PDB entry 5U58 | X-ray diffraction, 2.70 A resolution | chains A and C of the 4 polymer chains in the assembly

Chain A (and C):
Protein: (S)-2-hydroxypropylphosphonic acid epoxidase
Source organism: Pseudomonas syringae
Notes: EC 1.11.1.23; chain C of this document is another copy of the same molecule, construct and numbering; everything in this record applies to it too
UniProtKB: Q9JN69 (HPPE_PSESX); residues 1-190 here = UniProt positions 1-190
Amino-acid sequence (190 residues; row label = number of the first residue in the row):
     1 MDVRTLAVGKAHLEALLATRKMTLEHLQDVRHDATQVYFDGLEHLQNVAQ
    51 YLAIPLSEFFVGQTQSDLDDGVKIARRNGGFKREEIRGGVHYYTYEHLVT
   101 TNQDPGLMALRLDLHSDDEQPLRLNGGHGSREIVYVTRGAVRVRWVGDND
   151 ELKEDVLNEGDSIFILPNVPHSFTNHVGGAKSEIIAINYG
Bound ions: Fe ion: His-128, Glu-132, His-171 (together with Fe2+)
Small-molecule neighbours: Fe2+ (TB6; [(2R)-2-hydroxypropyl]phosphonic acid): Arg-87, Tyr-93, Tyr-95, Leu-112, Asn-125, His-128, Glu-132, Val-134, His-171, Phe-173, Ile-184, Ala-186
UniProt features mapped onto this chain:
  - DNA-binding region: Arg-20 to Asp-40 (H-T-H motif)
  - binding site (substrate): Arg-87, Tyr-95, Asn-125 to His-128, Glu-132
  - binding site (Fe cation): His-128, Glu-132, His-171

How chain A and chain C interact:
Pairs across the interface (86; chain A residue first):
  Leu-68(A) with Phe-164(C), hydrophobic; Leu-166(C), hydrophobic
  Asp-70(A) with Trp-145(C), hydrogen bond (backbone-side chain); Gly-147(C); Asp-148(C), hydrogen bond (side chain-backbone); Lys-153(C), salt bridge
  Gly-71(A) with Ile-165(C); Leu-166(C), hydrogen bond (backbone-backbone)
  Val-72(A) with Trp-145(C), hydrophobic; Ile-163(C), hydrophobic; Phe-164(C)
  Lys-73(A) with Ile-163(C); Phe-164(C), hydrogen bond (backbone-backbone)
  Ile-74(A) with Asp-155(C); Leu-157(C), hydrophobic; Ser-162(C); Ile-163(C), hydrophobic
  Ala-75(A) with Asp-161(C); Ser-162(C), hydrogen bond (backbone-backbone)
  Arg-76(A) with Asp-155(C), salt bridge; Val-156(C), hydrogen bond (side chain-backbone); Leu-157(C); Asp-161(C), salt bridge
  Arg-77(A) with Tyr-135(C), hydrogen bond; Glu-159(C); Gly-160(C); Asp-161(C), hydrogen bond (backbone-side chain)
  Leu-98(A) with Tyr-135(C), hydrophobic; Ser-162(C)
  Val-99(A) with Ile-133(C), hydrophobic; Ser-162(C), hydrogen bond (backbone-side chain); Ile-163(C); Phe-164(C)
  Thr-101(A) with Phe-164(C)
  Gln-103(A) with Arg-131(C), hydrogen bond (backbone-side chain)
  Asp-104(A) with Arg-131(C), salt bridge; Tyr-189(C), hydrogen bond
  Leu-107(A) with Phe-164(C), hydrophobic; Tyr-189(C)
  Ala-109(A) with Ile-133(C), hydrophobic
  Arg-111(A) with Tyr-135(C)
  Arg-131(A) with Asp-104(C), salt bridge
  Ile-133(A) with Val-99(C), hydrophobic; Ala-109(C), hydrophobic
  Tyr-135(A) with Arg-77(C); Leu-98(C), hydrophobic; Arg-111(C); Ile-185(C), hydrophobic
  Trp-145(A) with Asp-69(C); Asp-70(C), hydrogen bond (side chain-backbone); Val-72(C)
  Gly-147(A) with Asp-70(C)
  Asp-148(A) with Asp-70(C), hydrogen bond (backbone-side chain)
  Lys-153(A) with Asp-69(C), salt bridge; Asp-70(C), salt bridge
  Asp-155(A) with Ile-74(C); Arg-76(C), salt bridge
  Val-156(A) with Arg-76(C), hydrogen bond (backbone-side chain)
  Leu-157(A) with Ile-74(C), hydrophobic; Arg-76(C)
  Glu-159(A) with Arg-77(C)
  Gly-160(A) with Arg-77(C)
  Asp-161(A) with Ala-75(C); Arg-76(C), salt bridge; Arg-77(C), hydrogen bond (side chain-backbone)
  Ser-162(A) with Ile-74(C); Ala-75(C), hydrogen bond (backbone-backbone); Leu-98(C); Val-99(C), hydrogen bond (side chain-backbone)
  Ile-163(A) with Val-72(C), hydrophobic; Lys-73(C); Val-99(C)
  Phe-164(A) with Leu-68(C), hydrophobic; Val-72(C); Lys-73(C), hydrogen bond (backbone-backbone); Val-99(C); Thr-101(C); Leu-107(C), hydrophobic
  Ile-165(A) with Gly-71(C)
  Leu-166(A) with Leu-68(C), hydrophobic; Gly-71(C), hydrogen bond (backbone-backbone)
  Ile-185(A) with Tyr-135(C), hydrophobic
  Ile-187(A) with Ile-187(C), hydrophobic
  Tyr-189(A) with Asp-104(C), hydrogen bond; Leu-107(C); Tyr-189(C), hydrophobic
Also at the interface, not in a pair above, chain A (42 interface residues in all): Asp-69, Thr-137, Val-169, Glu-183
Also at the interface, not in a pair above, chain C (42 interface residues in all): Gln-103, Thr-137, Val-169, Glu-183

Summary:
Chain A and chain C each contribute 42 residues to their interface; the contacts include 20 hydrogen bonds and
9 salt bridges. Polar pairs include Asp-70(A)/Lys-153(C), Arg-76(A)/Asp-155(C) and Arg-76(A)/Asp-161(C). Chain
A binds Fe2+.
Both chains are (S)-2-hydroxypropylphosphonic acid epoxidase (Pseudomonas syringae). Entry 5U58 (Psf4 in
complex with Fe2+ and (R)-2-HPP) was determined by X-ray diffraction (same publication as 5U55, 5U57, 5U5D and
5U5G).
